PDB entry 5DCL | X-ray diffraction, 1.41 A resolution | chains A and B

== Chain A (and B) ==
Molecule: PhoB family transcriptional regulator
Source organism: Streptococcus agalactiae
Notes: chain B of this document is another copy of the same molecule, construct and numbering; everything in this record applies to it too
Reference sequence: X5JZS1 (X5JZS1_STRAG); numbering as in UniProt (aligned over 1-222)
Amino-acid sequence (243 residues; numbered 1 to 243; the number before each row is that of its first residue):
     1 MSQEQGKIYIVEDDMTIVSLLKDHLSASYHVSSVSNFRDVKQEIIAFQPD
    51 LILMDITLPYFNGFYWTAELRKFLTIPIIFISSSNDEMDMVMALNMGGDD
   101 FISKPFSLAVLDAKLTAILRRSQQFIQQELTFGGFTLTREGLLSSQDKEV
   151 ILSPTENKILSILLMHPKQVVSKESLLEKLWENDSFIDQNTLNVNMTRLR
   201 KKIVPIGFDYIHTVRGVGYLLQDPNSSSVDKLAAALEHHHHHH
Disordered / not traced: 1-3, 121-243
Sequence notes: expression tag (223-243)
From the paper describing this entry:
  - post-translational modification sites: Asp55 (by similarity / conservation)
  - contacts within the chain: Asp55-Lys104
  - conformationally variable residues (side-chain flip): Ser82, Phe101
  - contacts within the chain: Asp100-Lys114 (proposed by the authors, not directly observed)
  - self-association interface (contacts with another copy of this molecule): Leu94, Val110, Ala113 (proposed by the authors, not directly observed)

== Chain A / chain B interface ==
Contacting residue pairs (30):
  Phe37(A) with Tyr60(B)
  Arg38(A) with Tyr60(B)
  Ile56(A) with Asn62(B), hydrogen bond (backbone-side chain)
  Thr57(A) with Tyr65(B)
  Leu58(A) with Asn62(B), hydrogen bond (backbone-side chain)
  Pro59(A) with Phe61(B); Asn62(B), hydrogen bond (backbone-backbone); Tyr65(B), hydrophobic; Trp66(B), hydrogen bond (backbone-side chain)
  Tyr60(A) with Phe37(B); Arg38(B); Tyr60(B); Trp66(B)
  Phe61(A) with Pro59(B); Asn62(B)
  Asn62(A) with Ile56(B), hydrogen bond (side chain-backbone); Leu58(B), hydrogen bond (side chain-backbone); Pro59(B), hydrogen bond (backbone-backbone); Phe61(B); Asn62(B)
  Gly63(A) with Asn62(B)
  Phe64(A) with Asn62(B); Phe64(B), hydrophobic; Met96(B), hydrophobic
  Tyr65(A) with Thr57(B); Pro59(B), hydrophobic
  Trp66(A) with Pro59(B), hydrogen bond (side chain-backbone); Tyr60(B)
  Asn85(A) with Lys72(B)
  Met92(A) with Met96(B), hydrophobic
Also at the interface, not in a pair above, chain B (15 interface residues in all): Gly63

== Overview ==
Chain A and chain B each contribute 15 residues to their interface, with 8 hydrogen bonds. Among the polar
pairs are Ile56(A)-Asn62(B), Leu58(A)-Asn62(B) and Pro59(A)-Trp66(B). From the paper: a modification site at
Asp55(A); conformational variability at Ser82(A) and Phe101(A).
Both chains are PhoB family transcriptional regulator (Streptococcus agalactiae). Entry 5DCL (Structure of a
lantibiotic response regulator: N terminal domain of the nisin resistance regulator NsrR) was determined by
X-ray diffraction together with 5DCM from the same study.
